4D0M - chains A and O of the 12 polymer chains in the assembly; structure by X-ray diffraction, 6.00 A resolution (low resolution: residue-level contacts below are approximate; hydrogen-bond / salt-bridge calls are withheld).

[Chain A (and O)]
Protein: Phosphatidylinositol 4-kinase beta
Organism: Homo sapiens
Notes: EC 2.7.1.67; chain O of this document is another copy of the same molecule, construct and numbering; everything in this record applies to it too
Reference sequence: Q9UBF8 (PI4KB_HUMAN); the construct lacks a stretch of the UniProt sequence, so the offset changes along the chain: 121-303 = UniProt 121-303; 304-406 = UniProt 319-421; 507-784 = UniProt 522-799
Amino-acid sequence (566 residues; row label = number of the first residue in the row; note: 100 numbers in that range are skipped by the numbering (no residue carries them; nothing is unmodelled there)):
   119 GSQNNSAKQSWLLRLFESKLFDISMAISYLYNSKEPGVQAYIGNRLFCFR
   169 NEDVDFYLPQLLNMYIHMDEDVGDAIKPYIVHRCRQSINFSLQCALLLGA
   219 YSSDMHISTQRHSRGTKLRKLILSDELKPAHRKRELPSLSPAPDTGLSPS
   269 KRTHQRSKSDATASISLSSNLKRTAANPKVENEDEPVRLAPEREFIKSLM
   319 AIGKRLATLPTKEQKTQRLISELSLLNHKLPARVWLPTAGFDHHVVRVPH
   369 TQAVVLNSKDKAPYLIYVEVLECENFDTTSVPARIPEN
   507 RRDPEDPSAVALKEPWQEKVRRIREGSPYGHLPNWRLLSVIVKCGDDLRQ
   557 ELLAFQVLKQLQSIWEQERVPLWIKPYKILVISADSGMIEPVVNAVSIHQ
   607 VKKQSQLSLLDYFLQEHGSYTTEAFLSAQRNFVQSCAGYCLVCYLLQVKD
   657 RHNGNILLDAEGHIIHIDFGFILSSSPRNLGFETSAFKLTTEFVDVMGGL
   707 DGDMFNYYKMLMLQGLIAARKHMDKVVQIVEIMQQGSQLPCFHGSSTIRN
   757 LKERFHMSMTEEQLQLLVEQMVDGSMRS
Not modelled in the structure: 119-127, 222-231, 243-305, 507-512, 683-690
Differences from the reference sequence: expression tag (119-120); engineered mutation Ala-294 (Ser in Q9UBF8); conflict Arg-507 (Lys522 in Q9UBF8)
UniProt features mapped onto this chain:
  - modified residue: Ser-258 (Phosphoserine), Thr-263 (Phosphothreonine), Ser-266 (Phosphoserine), Ser-275 (Phosphoserine), Ser-277 (Phosphoserine), Ser-284 (Phosphoserine)
  - region: Val-526 to Gly-532 (G-loop), Gln-653 to Asn-661 (Catalytic loop), His-672 to Thr-696 (Activation loop)
Residues lining bound ligands: pik-93 (093; N-(5-(4-chloro-3-(2-hydroxy-ethylsulfamoyl)- phenylthiazole-2-yl)-acetamide): Leu-374, Pro-381, Ile-547, Lys-549, Tyr-583, Ile-595, Glu-596, Pro-597, Val-598, Ala-601, Val-602, Gly-660, Asn-661, Leu-663, Ile-673, Asp-674

[Chain A / chain O interface]
Contacting residue pairs (13):
  Ser-136(A) with Gln-776(O)
  Lys-137(A) with Leu-772(O)
  Leu-138(A) with Met-765(O); Gln-769(O)
  Tyr-147(A) with Glu-759(O)
  Gln-573(A) with Thr-766(O)
  Asp-730(A) with Met-763(O); Ser-764(O)
  Met-763(A) with Asp-730(O); Met-763(O)
  Ser-764(A) with Asp-730(O)
  Met-765(A) with Leu-138(O)
  Thr-766(A) with Gln-573(O)
Interface residues without a listed pair, chain A (15 interface residues in all): Asp-140, Lys-727, Lys-731, Glu-759, Gln-769
Interface residues without a listed pair, chain O (13 interface residues in all): Tyr-147, Lys-727

[Summary]
The interface between chain A and chain O involves 15 residues on one side and 13 on the other. Ligands of
chain A: pik-93.
Chain A and chain O are both Phosphatidylinositol 4-kinase beta (Homo sapiens); the structure,
Phosphatidylinositol 4-kinase III beta in a complex with Rab11a-GTP- gamma-S and the Rab-binding domain of
FIP3, was determined by X-ray diffraction (same publication as 4D0L).
